Entry 3OSW (X-ray diffraction, 2.55 A resolution); this record covers chain A.

== Chain A ==
Name: Peroxisome proliferator-activated receptor gamma
Source organism: Homo sapiens
Notes: fragment: ligand binding domain
Reference sequence: P37231 (PPARG_HUMAN); residues 196-476 here correspond to UniProt positions 224-504 (UniProt number = residue number + 28)
Sequence (285 residues; each row starts with the number of its first residue):
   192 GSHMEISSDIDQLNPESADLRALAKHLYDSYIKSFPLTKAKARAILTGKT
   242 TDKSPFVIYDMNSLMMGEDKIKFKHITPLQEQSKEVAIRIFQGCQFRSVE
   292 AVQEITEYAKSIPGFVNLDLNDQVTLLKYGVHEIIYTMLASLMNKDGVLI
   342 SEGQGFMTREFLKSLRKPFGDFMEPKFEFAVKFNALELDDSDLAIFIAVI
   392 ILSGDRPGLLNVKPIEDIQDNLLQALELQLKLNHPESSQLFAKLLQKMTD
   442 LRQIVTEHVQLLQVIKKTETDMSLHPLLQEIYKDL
Not modelled in the structure: 192-204, 263-273
Construct notes: expression tag (192-195)
Small-molecule neighbours: 4,4'-propane-2,2-diylbis(2,6-dibromophenol) (XDI): Leu228, Gly284, Cys285, Arg288, Ser289, Ala292, Ile326, Tyr327, Leu330, Leu333, Val339, Leu340, Ile341, Ser342, Glu343, Phe363, Met364, Lys367
Curated features (UniProtKB/Swiss-Prot):
  - motif: Pro467 to Asp475 (9aaTAD)
  - binding site (rosiglitazone): Gln286 to Ser289, His323, His449, Tyr473
  - cross-link: Lys224 (Glycyl lysine isopeptide (Lys-Gly) (interchain with G-Cter in ubiquitin))
Reported in the primary citation:
  - binding site for 4,4'-propane-2,2-diylbis(2,6-dibromophenol): Ser289, Ser342

== Summary ==
Bound to chain A: 4,4'-propane-2,2-diylbis(2,6-dibromophenol). From UniProt: 7 rosiglitazone-binding residues.
The paper reports a binding site for 4,4'-propane-2,2-diylbis(2,6-dibromophenol) at Ser289 and Ser342.
Chain A is Peroxisome proliferator-activated receptor gamma (Homo sapiens); the structure, Crystal structure
of PPARgamma ligand binding domain in complex with tetrabromo-bisphenol A (TBBPA), was determined by X-ray
diffraction together with 3OSI from the same study.
